Entry 5DIF (X-ray diffraction, 2.09 A resolution); this record covers chains C and D of the 4 polymer chains in the assembly.

== Chain C ==
Name: Exportin-1
From: Saccharomyces cerevisiae (strain ATCC 204508 / S288c)
UniProtKB: P30822 (XPO1_YEAST); numbering as in UniProt; present here: 1-376, 414-1058
Amino-acid sequence (1024 residues; row label = number of the first residue in the row; note: 37 numbers in that range are skipped by the numbering (no residue carries them; nothing is unmodelled there); numbers below 1 keep their minus sign (Gly-2 is residue -2)):
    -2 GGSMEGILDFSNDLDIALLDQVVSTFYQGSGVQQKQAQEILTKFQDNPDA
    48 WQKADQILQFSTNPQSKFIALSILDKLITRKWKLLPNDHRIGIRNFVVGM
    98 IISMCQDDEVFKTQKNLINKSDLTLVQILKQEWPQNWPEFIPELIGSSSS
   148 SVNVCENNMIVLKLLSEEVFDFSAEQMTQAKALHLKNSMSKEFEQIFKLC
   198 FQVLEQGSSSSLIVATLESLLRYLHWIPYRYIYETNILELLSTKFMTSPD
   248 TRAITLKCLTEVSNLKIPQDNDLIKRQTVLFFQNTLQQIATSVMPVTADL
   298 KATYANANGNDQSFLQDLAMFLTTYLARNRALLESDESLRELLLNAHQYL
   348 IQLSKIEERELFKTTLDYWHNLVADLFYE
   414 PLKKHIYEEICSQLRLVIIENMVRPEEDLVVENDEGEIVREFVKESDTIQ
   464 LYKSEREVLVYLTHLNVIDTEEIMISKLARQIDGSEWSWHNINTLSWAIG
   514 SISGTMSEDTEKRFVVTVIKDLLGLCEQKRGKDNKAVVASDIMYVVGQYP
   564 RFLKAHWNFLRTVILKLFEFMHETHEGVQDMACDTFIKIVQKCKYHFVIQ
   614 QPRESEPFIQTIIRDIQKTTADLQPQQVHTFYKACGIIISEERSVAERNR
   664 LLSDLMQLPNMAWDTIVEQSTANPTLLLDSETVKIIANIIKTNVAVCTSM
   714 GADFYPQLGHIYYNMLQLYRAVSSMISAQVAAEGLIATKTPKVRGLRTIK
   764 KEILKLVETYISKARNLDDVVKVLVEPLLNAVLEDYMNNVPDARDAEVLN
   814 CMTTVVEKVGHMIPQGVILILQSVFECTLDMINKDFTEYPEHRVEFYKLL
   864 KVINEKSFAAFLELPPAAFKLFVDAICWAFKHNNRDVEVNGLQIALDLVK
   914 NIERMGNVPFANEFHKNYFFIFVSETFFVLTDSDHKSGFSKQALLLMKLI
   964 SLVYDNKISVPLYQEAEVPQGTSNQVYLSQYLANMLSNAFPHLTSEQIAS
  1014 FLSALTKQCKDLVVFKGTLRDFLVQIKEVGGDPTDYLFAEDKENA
Unresolved in the structure: -2, 440-460, 1054-1058
Differences from the reference sequence: expression tag (-2 to 0); conflict Asp441 (Val in P30822); engineered mutation Gly537 (Asp in P30822), Cys539 (Thr in P30822), Glu540 (Val in P30822), Gln541 (Lys in P30822), Cys1022 (Tyr in P30822)

== Chain D ==
Name: Cytoplasmic polyadenylation element-binding protein 4
From: Homo sapiens
Notes: fragment: Nuclear Export Signal
Amino-acid sequence (19 residues; each row starts with the number of its first residue):
   375 GGSYRTFDMHSLESSLIDI
Unresolved in the structure: 375-378

== How chain C and chain D interact ==
Residue-residue contacts (29):
  Lys525(C) - Ile393(D)
  Val529(C) - Leu390(D)
  Ile532(C) - Leu390(D)  hydrophobic
  Leu536(C) - Met383(D)  hydrophobic
  Leu536(C) - Leu386(D)  hydrophobic
  Leu536(C) - Glu387(D)
  Glu540(C) - Glu387(D)
  Lys545(C) - Thr380(D)
  Lys545(C) - Phe381(D)
  Lys548(C) - Phe381(D)
  Ala549(C) - Phe381(D)  hydrophobic
  His569(C) - Ile393(D)
  Asn571(C) - Ser389(D)  hydrogen bond
  Phe572(C) - Leu386(D)  hydrophobic
  Phe572(C) - Ser389(D)  hydrogen bond (backbone-side chain)
  Phe572(C) - Leu390(D)  hydrophobic
  Thr575(C) - Ser385(D)
  Thr575(C) - Ser389(D)  hydrogen bond
  Val576(C) - Leu386(D)  hydrophobic
  Lys579(C) - Thr380(D)
  Lys579(C) - Asp382(D)  hydrogen bond (side chain-backbone)
  Lys579(C) - Met383(D)
  Lys579(C) - Ser385(D)
  Lys579(C) - Leu386(D)
  Phe583(C) - Thr380(D)
  Phe583(C) - Phe381(D)  hydrophobic
  Phe583(C) - Met383(D)  hydrophobic
  Glu586(C) - Thr380(D)  hydrogen bond
  Val591(C) - Phe381(D)  hydrophobic
Other interface residues (no listed pair), chain C (24 interface residues in all): Lys533, Cys539, Ala552, Ile555, Met556, Phe565, Glu582
Other interface residues (no listed pair), chain D (11 interface residues in all): Arg379
From the paper, about this interface:
  - interface residues, chain D: Arg379(D), Phe381(D), Met383(D)

== In short ==
24 residues of chain C and 11 residues of chain D are in contact; the contacts include 5 hydrogen bonds. Among
the polar pairs are Asn571(C)-Ser389(D), Phe572(C)-Ser389(D) and Thr575(C)-Ser389(D). From the paper:
interface residues Arg379(D), Phe381(D) and Met383(D).
Here chain C is Exportin-1 (Saccharomyces cerevisiae (strain ATCC 204508 / S288c)) and chain D is Cytoplasmic
polyadenylation element-binding protein 4 (Homo sapiens). Entry 5DIF (Crystal Structure of CPEB4 NES Peptide
in complex with CRM1-Ran-RanBP1) was determined by X-ray diffraction, deposited together with 5DH9, 5DHA, 5DHF
and 5DI9.
